PDB entry 6ALF | electron microscopy, 4.10 A resolution (low resolution: residue-level contacts below are approximate; hydrogen-bond / salt-bridge calls are withheld) | chains G and I of the 8 polymer chains in the assembly

[Chain G]
Name: DNA-directed RNA polymerase subunit alpha
Source organism: Escherichia coli (strain K12)
Notes: EC 2.7.7.6
UniProt: P0A7Z4 (RPOA_ECOLI); residue numbers follow UniProt; this construct covers 1-234
Sequence (239 residues; numbered 1 to 239; the number before each row is that of its first residue):
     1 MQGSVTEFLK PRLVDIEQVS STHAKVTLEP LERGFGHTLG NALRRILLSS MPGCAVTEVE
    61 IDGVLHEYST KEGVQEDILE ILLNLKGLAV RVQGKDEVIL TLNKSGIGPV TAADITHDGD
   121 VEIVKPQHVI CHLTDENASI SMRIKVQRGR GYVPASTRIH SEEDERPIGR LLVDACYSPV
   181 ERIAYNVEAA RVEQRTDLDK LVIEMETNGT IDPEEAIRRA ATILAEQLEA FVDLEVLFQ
Not modelled in the structure: 1-7, 160-165, 236-239
Sequence notes: expression tag (235-239)
Curated features (UniProtKB/Swiss-Prot):
  - region: Glu-162 to Glu-165 (Required for interaction with Crp at class II promoters)
  - mutagenesis: Arg-45 (R45C: In rpoA112; temperature-sensitive, blocks RNA polymerase assembly), Glu-162 to Glu-165 (5-fold decrease in CRP-class II promoter-dependent transcription), Glu-165 (E165K: 5-fold decrease in CRP-class II promoter-dependent transcription), Arg-191 (R191C: In rpoA101; temperature-sensitive)

[Chain I]
Name: DNA-directed RNA polymerase subunit beta
Source organism: Escherichia coli (strain K12)
Notes: EC 2.7.7.6
UniProt: P0A8V2 (RPOB_ECOLI); residue numbers follow UniProt; this construct covers 1-1342
Sequence (1342 residues; row label = number of the first residue in the row):
     1 MVYSYTEKKR IRKDFGKRPQ VLDVPYLLSI QLDSFQKFIE QDPEGQYGLE AAFRSVFPIQ
    61 SYSGNSELQY VSYRLGEPVF DVQECQIRGV TYSAPLRVKL RLVIYEREAP EGTVKDIKEQ
   121 EVYMGEIPLM TDNGTFVING TERVIVSQLH RSPGVFFDSD KGKTHSSGKV LYNARIIPYR
   181 GSWLDFEFDP KDNLFVRIDR RRKLPATIIL RALNYTTEQI LDLFFEKVIF EIRDNKLQME
   241 LVPERLRGET ASFDIEANGK VYVEKGRRIT ARHIRQLEKD DVKLIEVPVE YIAGKVVAKD
   301 YIDESTGELI CAANMELSLD LLAKLSQSGH KRIETLFTND LDHGPYISET LRVDPTNDRL
   361 SALVEIYRMM RPGEPPTREA AESLFENLFF SEDRYDLSAV GRMKFNRSLL REEIEGSGIL
   421 SKDDIIDVMK KLIDIRNGKG EVDDIDHLGN RRIRSVGEMA ENQFRVGLVR VERAVKERLS
   481 LGDLDTLMPQ DMINAKPISA AVKEFFGSSQ LSQFMDQNNP LSEITHKRRI SALGPGGLTR
   541 ERAGFEVRDV HPTHYGRVCP IETPEGPNIG LINSLSVYAQ TNEYGFLETP YRKVTDGVVT
   601 DEIHYLSAIE EGNYVIAQAN SNLDEEGHFV EDLVTCRSKG ESSLFSRDQV DYMDVSTQQV
   661 VSVGASLIPF LEHDDANRAL MGANMQRQAV PTLRADKPLV GTGMERAVAV DSGVTAVAKR
   721 GGVVQYVDAS RIVIKVNEDE MYPGEAGIDI YNLTKYTRSN QNTCINQMPC VSLGEPVERG
   781 DVLADGPSTD LGELALGQNM RVAFMPWNGY NFEDSILVSE RVVQEDRFTT IHIQELACVS
   841 RDTKLGPEEI TADIPNVGEA ALSKLDESGI VYIGAEVTGG DILVGKVTPK GETQLTPEEK
   901 LLRAIFGEKA SDVKDSSLRV PNGVSGTVID VQVFTRDGVE KDKRALEIEE MQLKQAKKDL
   961 SEELQILEAG LFSRIRAVLV AGGVEAEKLD KLPRDRWLEL GLTDEEKQNQ LEQLAEQYDE
  1021 LKHEFEKKLE AKRRKITQGD DLAPGVLKIV KVYLAVKRRI QPGDKMAGRH GNKGVISKIN
  1081 PIEDMPYDEN GTPVDIVLNP LGVPSRMNIG QILETHLGMA AKGIGDKINA MLKQQQEVAK
  1141 LREFIQRAYD LGADVRQKVD LSTFSDEEVM RLAENLRKGM PIATPVFDGA KEAEIKELLK
  1201 LGDLPTSGQI RLYDGRTGEQ FERPVTVGYM YMLKLNHLVD DKMHARSTGS YSLVTQQPLG
  1261 GKAQFGGQRF GEMEVWALEA YGAAYTLQEM LTVKSDDVNG RTKMYKNIVD GNHQMEPGMP
  1321 ESFNVLLKEI RSLGINIELE DE
Not modelled in the structure: 1, 891-914, 1342
Curated features (UniProtKB/Swiss-Prot):
  - modified residue (N6-acetyllysine): Lys-1022, Lys-1200
  - mutagenesis: Ile-561 (I561S: Resistant to antibiotics salinamide A and B), Ile-569 (I569S: Resistant to antibiotics salinamide A and B), Ala-665 (A665E: Resistant to antibiotics salinamide A and B), Asp-675 (D675A/G: Resistant to antibiotics salinamide A and B), Asn-677 (N677H/K: Resistant to antibiotics salinamide A and B), Leu-680 (L680M: Resistant to antibiotics salinamide A and B), Glu-813 (E813K: Disrupts the enzyme's active center)

[Chain G / chain I interface]
Residue-residue contacts (64; chain G residue first):
  Asn-41(G) / Gly-1215(I)
  Asn-41(G) / Arg-1216(I)
  Asn-41(G) / Thr-1217(I)
  Asn-41(G) / Gly-1218(I)
  Arg-44(G) / Glu-1083(I)
  Arg-44(G) / Tyr-1087(I)
  Arg-45(G) / Glu-1083(I)
  Arg-45(G) / Asp-1084(I)
  Arg-45(G) / Gly-1215(I)
  Leu-48(G) / Glu-1083(I)
  Ser-49(G) / Glu-1083(I)
  Leu-65(G) / Ile-873(I)
  His-66(G) / Ile-873(I)
  His-66(G) / Gly-874(I)
  His-66(G) / Ile-929(I)
  Tyr-68(G) / Tyr-756(I)
  Tyr-68(G) / Ile-929(I)
  Tyr-68(G) / Ala-1055(I)
  Tyr-68(G) / Lys-1057(I)
  Thr-70(G) / Ser-730(I)
  Thr-70(G) / Lys-755(I)
  Lys-71(G) / Asp-728(I)
  Glu-72(G) / Tyr-726(I)
  Glu-72(G) / Asp-728(I)
  Glu-72(G) / Ser-730(I)
  Glu-72(G) / Arg-731(I)
  Gly-73(G) / Asp-728(I)
  Val-74(G) / Asp-728(I)
  Val-74(G) / Ala-729(I)
  Gln-75(G) / Val-727(I)
  Gln-75(G) / Asp-728(I)
  Gln-75(G) / Ala-729(I)
  Gln-75(G) / Val-771(I)
  Glu-76(G) / Ala-729(I)
  Asp-77(G) / Lys-755(I)
  Asp-77(G) / Tyr-756(I)
  Asp-77(G) / Asn-766(I)
  Asp-77(G) / Met-768(I)
  Leu-79(G) / Leu-693(I)
  Glu-80(G) / Arg-694(I)
  Glu-80(G) / Met-768(I)
  Leu-83(G) / Leu-693(I)
  Leu-83(G) / Arg-694(I)
  Lys-86(G) / Gln-824(I)
  Lys-86(G) / Asp-826(I)
  Thr-134(G) / Val-727(I)
  Thr-134(G) / Asp-728(I)
  Thr-134(G) / Leu-773(I)
  Tyr-152(G) / Glu-820(I)
  Tyr-152(G) / Val-823(I)
  Tyr-152(G) / Gln-824(I)
  Tyr-152(G) / Asp-826(I)
  Ser-156(G) / Arg-1059(I)
  Leu-172(G) / Glu-876(I)
  Asp-174(G) / Asp-826(I)
  Asp-174(G) / Arg-1059(I)
  Glu-181(G) / Arg-821(I)
  Arg-182(G) / Asn-1090(I)
  Arg-182(G) / Gly-1091(I)
  Arg-182(G) / Thr-1092(I)
  Ala-184(G) / Asn-1090(I)
  Ala-184(G) / Gly-1091(I)
  Tyr-185(G) / Tyr-1087(I)
  Tyr-185(G) / Gly-1218(I)
Interface residues without a listed pair, chain G (37 interface residues in all): His-37, Glu-67, Pro-154, Ala-155, Val-180, Ile-183, Asn-186, Glu-204
Interface residues without a listed pair, chain I (42 interface residues in all): Pro-769, Ser-772, Thr-927, Val-928, Ile-1082, Glu-1089

[Overview]
37 residues of chain G face 42 of chain I across their interface. From UniProt: 6 mutagenesis sites on chain
G; 7 mutagenesis sites on chain I.
Chain G is DNA-directed RNA polymerase subunit alpha and chain I is DNA-directed RNA polymerase subunit beta,
both from Escherichia coli (strain K12); the structure, CryoEM structure of crosslinked E.coli RNA polymerase
elongation complex, was determined by electron microscopy together with 6ALG and 6ALH from the same study.
